PDB entry 4LKD | X-ray diffraction, 2.31 A resolution | chains D and E of the 8 polymer chains in the assembly

Chain D (and E):
Name: PA-I galactophilic lectin
From: Pseudomonas aeruginosa
Notes: chain E of this document is another copy of the same molecule, construct and numbering; everything in this record applies to it too
UniProtKB: Q05097 (PA1L_PSEAE); residues 1-121 here correspond to UniProt positions 2-122 (UniProt number = residue number + 1)
Sequence (121 residues; row label = number of the first residue in the row):
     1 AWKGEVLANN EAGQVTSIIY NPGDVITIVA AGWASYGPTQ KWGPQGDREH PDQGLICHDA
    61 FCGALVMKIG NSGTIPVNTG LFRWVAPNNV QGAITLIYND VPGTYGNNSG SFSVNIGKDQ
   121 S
Metal / ion sites: Ca2+: Tyr-36, Asp-100, Thr-104, Asn-107, Asn-108 (together with beta-D-galactopyranose)
Residues lining bound ligands: beta-D-galactopyranose / P-hydroxybenzoic acid: Tyr-36, Pro-38, His-50, Pro-51, Gln-53, Cys-62, Asp-100, Val-101, Thr-104, Asn-107
Reported in the primary citation:
  - binding site for P-hydroxybenzoic acid: His-50

How chain D and chain E interact:
Contacting residue pairs - 41 pairs, chain D then chain E:
  Thr-27(D) with Thr-27(E)
  Ile-28(D) with Val-29(E)
  Val-29(D) with Ile-28(E); Val-29(E), hydrophobic
  Ala-30(D) with Thr-79(E), hydrogen bond (backbone-side chain)
  Ala-31(D) with Gln-45(E); Thr-79(E)
  Gly-32(D) with Gln-45(E)
  Trp-33(D) with Gln-45(E); Gly-46(E); Arg-48(E); Phe-61(E), hydrophobic
  Lys-41(D) with Arg-48(E)
  Gly-43(D) with Gln-45(E)
  Pro-44(D) with Gln-45(E)
  Gln-45(D) with Ala-31(E); Gly-32(E); Trp-33(E); Gly-43(E); Pro-44(E)
  Gly-46(D) with Trp-33(E)
  Arg-48(D) with Trp-33(E); Lys-41(E)
  Glu-49(D) with Gln-40(E)
  Phe-61(D) with Trp-33(E), hydrophobic
  Thr-79(D) with Ala-30(E), hydrogen bond (side chain-backbone); Ala-31(E); Thr-79(E)
  Gly-80(D) with Val-29(E)
  Phe-82(D) with Thr-27(E); Asn-115(E); Ile-116(E); Gly-117(E)
  Arg-83(D) with Ala-1(E); Gly-117(E); Lys-118(E), hydrogen bond (side chain-backbone)
  Asn-115(D) with Phe-82(E)
  Gly-117(D) with Phe-82(E); Arg-83(E)
  Lys-118(D) with Arg-83(E), hydrogen bond (backbone-side chain)
  Gln-120(D) with Gln-120(E)
Interface residues without a listed pair, chain D (26 interface residues in all): Ala-1, Leu-81, Ile-116
Interface residues without a listed pair, chain E (26 interface residues in all): Gly-80, Leu-81

Summary:
Chain D and chain E each contribute 26 residues to their interface, with 4 hydrogen bonds. Among the polar
pairs are Ala-30(D)/Thr-79(E) and Arg-83(D)/Lys-118(E). Ligands of chain D: beta-D-galactopyranose /
P-hydroxybenzoic acid. The Ca2+ site is built by Tyr-36(D), Asp-100(D), Thr-104(D), Asn-107(D) and Asn-108(D).
The paper reports a binding site for P-hydroxybenzoic acid at His-50(D).
Both chains are PA-I galactophilic lectin (Pseudomonas aeruginosa). Entry 4LKD (Crystal Structure of
Pseudomonas aeruginosa Lectin LecA Complexed with GalA-QRS at 2.31 A Resolution) was determined by X-ray
diffraction (same publication as 4LKE and 4LKF).
